5EP6 - chains A and B; structure by X-ray diffraction, 1.45 A resolution.

[Chain A]
Molecule: 5-azacytidine-induced protein 2
Source organism: Homo sapiens
UniProt: Q9H6S1 (AZI2_HUMAN); residues 215-255 here = UniProt positions 215-255
Chain sequence (47 residues; each row starts with the number of its first residue):
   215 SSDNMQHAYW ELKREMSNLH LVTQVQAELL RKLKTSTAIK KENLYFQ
Not modelled in the structure: 251-261
Sequence notes: expression tag (256-261)

[Chain B]
Molecule: Serine/threonine-protein kinase TBK1
Source organism: Homo sapiens
Notes: EC 2.7.11.1
UniProt: Q9UHD2 (TBK1_HUMAN); residues 677-729 here = UniProt positions 677-729
Chain sequence (58 residues; each row starts with the number of its first residue):
   672 SGSGSYPSSN TLVEMTLGMK KLKEEMEGVV KELAENNHIL ERFGSLTMDG GLRNVDCL
Not modelled in the structure: 672-678, 725-729
Sequence notes: expression tag (672-676)
UniProt features mapped onto this chain:
  - modified residue: Ser716 (Phosphoserine)
  - natural variant: Glu696 (E696K: In FTDALS4)
  - mutagenesis: Met690 (M690A: Decreases interaction with TANK), Leu693 (L693A: Almost abolishes interaction with TANK), Lys694 (K694E: Strongly decreases interaction with TANK and TBKBP1. No effect on phosphorylation), Leu704 (L704A: Strongly decreases interaction with AZI2, TANK and TBKBP1. No effect on phosphorylation), Asn708 (N708A: Decreases interaction with TANK), Leu711 (L711A: Almost abolishes interaction with TANK)
Reported in the primary citation:
  - conformationally variable residues: Gly715 to Leu717
  - self-association interface (contacts with another copy of this molecule); pairs are residue here / residue on that copy: Ser716-Ser716 (backbone contact)
  - disease-associated variants - E696K: unchanged binding to 5-azacytidine-induced protein 2 (chain A)
  - disease-associated variants - E696K: decreased localization

[Chain A / chain B interface]
Residue-residue contacts (37; chain A residue first):
  Asn218(A) - Thr687(B)
  Met219(A) - Leu683(B)
  Met219(A) - Met686(B)  hydrophobic
  Met219(A) - Thr687(B)
  Met219(A) - Met690(B)
  Ala222(A) - Thr687(B)
  Ala222(A) - Met690(B)  hydrophobic
  Tyr223(A) - Met690(B)  hydrophobic
  Glu225(A) - Lys694(B)
  Leu226(A) - Met690(B)  hydrophobic
  Leu226(A) - Leu693(B)  hydrophobic
  Leu226(A) - Lys694(B)
  Leu226(A) - Met697(B)  hydrophobic
  Arg228(A) - Lys694(B)
  Glu229(A) - Lys694(B)  salt bridge
  Glu229(A) - Met697(B)
  Glu229(A) - Glu698(B)
  Glu229(A) - Val701(B)
  Met230(A) - Met697(B)
  Leu233(A) - Val701(B)  hydrophobic
  Leu233(A) - Leu704(B)  hydrophobic
  Val236(A) - Leu704(B)  hydrophobic
  Val236(A) - Ala705(B)
  Val236(A) - Asn708(B)  hydrogen bond (backbone-side chain)
  Val239(A) - Asn708(B)
  Gln240(A) - Asn708(B)  hydrogen bond
  Leu243(A) - Asn708(B)
  Leu243(A) - Leu711(B)  hydrophobic
  Leu243(A) - Glu712(B)
  Leu244(A) - Leu717(B)
  Leu247(A) - Leu711(B)
  Leu247(A) - Gly715(B)
  Lys248(A) - Ser716(B)
  Lys248(A) - Leu717(B)  hydrogen bond (backbone-backbone)
  Thr249(A) - Leu717(B)
  Ser250(A) - Leu717(B)  hydrogen bond (backbone-backbone)
  Ser250(A) - Thr718(B)  hydrogen bond
Interface residues without a listed pair, chain A (21 interface residues in all): Asn232, Thr237
Interface residues without a listed pair, chain B (21 interface residues in all): Lys691, Val700, Asn707
From the paper, about this interface:
  - specific contacts: Leu247(A)-Leu711(B) (hydrophobic contact), Leu717(B)-Leu247(A) (hydrophobic contact)
  - hot spots on chain A (mutagenesis) - L226Q, L233Q, L244Q: decreased binding to Serine/threonine-protein kinase TBK1 (chain B)
  - interface residues, chain B: Met686(B), Met690(B), Leu693(B), Met697(B), Val700(B), Leu704(B), Asn707(B), Asn708(B)
  - hot spots on chain B (mutagenesis) - L693Q, V700Q: decreased binding to 5-azacytidine-induced protein 2 (chain A)

[In short]
Chain A and chain B each contribute 21 residues to their interface, with 5 hydrogen bonds and 1 salt bridge.
Polar pairs include Glu229(A)-Lys694(B), Val236(A)-Asn708(B) and Gln240(A)-Asn708(B). The authors report
hydrophobic contacts between Leu247(A) and Leu711(B) and Leu717(B) and Leu247(A). From the paper: L226Q, L233Q
and L244Q of chain A reduce binding to Serine/threonine-protein kinase TBK1 (chain B); interface residues
Met686(B), Met690(B) and Leu693(B) among others; 6 substitutions were tested in all.
Chain A is 5-azacytidine-induced protein 2 and chain B is Serine/threonine-protein kinase TBK1, both from Homo
sapiens; the structure, The crystal structure of NAP1 in complex with TBK1, was determined by X-ray
diffraction, deposited together with 5EOA and 5EOF.
